6MUT - chains C and D of the 8 polymer chains in the assembly; structure by electron microscopy, 3.10 A resolution.

== Chain C (and D) ==
Protein: Uncharacterized protein Csm3
Organism: Thermococcus onnurineus
Notes: chain D of this document is another copy of the same molecule, construct and numbering; everything in this record applies to it too
Reference sequence: B6YWC0 (B6YWC0_THEON); residue numbers follow UniProt; this construct covers 1-290
Amino-acid sequence (291 residues; row label = number of the first residue in the row; numbering starts at 0):
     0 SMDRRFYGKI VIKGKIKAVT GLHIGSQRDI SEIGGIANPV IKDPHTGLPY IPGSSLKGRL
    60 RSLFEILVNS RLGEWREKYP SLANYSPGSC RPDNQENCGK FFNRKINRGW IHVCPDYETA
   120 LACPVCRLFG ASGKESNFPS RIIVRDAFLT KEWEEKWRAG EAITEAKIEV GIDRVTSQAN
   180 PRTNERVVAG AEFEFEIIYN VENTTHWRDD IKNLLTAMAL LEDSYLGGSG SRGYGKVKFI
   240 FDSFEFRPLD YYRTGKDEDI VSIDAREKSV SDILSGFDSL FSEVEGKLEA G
Unresolved in the structure: 0-2, 27-35, 288-290 (chain D: 0, 27-35, 169-179, 288-290)
Construct notes: expression tag (0); engineered mutation A36 (Asp in B6YWC0)
Metal / ion sites: Zn2+: H111, C113, C122, C125
What the authors report for this chain:
  - mutagenesis - K56A/R60A: decreased catalytic activity
  - mutagenesis - H22A, K41A, R181A, G226A/G227A: unchanged catalytic activity
  - mutagenesis - D36A: abolished catalytic activity

== Interface between chain C and chain D ==
Contacting residue pairs (79):
  V18(C) with F147(D)
  T19(C) with D145(D)
  I65(C) with R3(D); R4(D); F5(D), hydrophobic
  L66(C) with L248(D), hydrophobic
  N68(C) with R3(D), hydrogen bond (side chain-backbone)
  S69(C) with R4(D); F5(D), hydrogen bond (side chain-backbone)
  R70(C) with L248(D); D249(D), salt bridge
  W74(C) with R252(D)
  K77(C) with R252(D)
  P86(C) with D2(D)
  G87(C) with D2(D)
  S88(C) with M1(D); D2(D)
  R90(C) with E134(D), salt bridge; S135(D)
  W152(C) with H44(D)
  K155(C) with H44(D)
  E164(C) with P43(D)
  K166(C) with Y49(D); S53(D), hydrogen bond
  E168(C) with S53(D), hydrogen bond
  I171(C) with W109(D); I110(D)
  D172(C) with G108(D); W109(D), hydrogen bond (side chain-backbone)
  R173(C) with R60(D); E64(D), salt bridge; I65(D); F101(D); W109(D), hydrogen bond (backbone-backbone); I110(D)
  T175(C) with R90(D)
  Q177(C) with R107(D)
  N179(C) with I105(D); N106(D); R107(D), hydrogen bond (side chain-backbone); G108(D), hydrogen bond (side chain-backbone)
  R185(C) with Y49(D), hydrogen bond; D145(D), salt bridge
  V187(C) with H44(D)
  K211(C) with R252(D)
  T215(C) with Y251(D)
  A218(C) with Y251(D)
  L219(C) with F5(D), hydrophobic; Y251(D), hydrophobic
  D222(C) with K8(D); I142(D); R144(D), hydrogen bond (backbone-side chain); I197(D); R246(D), salt bridge; Y251(D), hydrogen bond
  S223(C) with K8(D), hydrogen bond; R144(D), hydrogen bond (backbone-side chain)
  Y224(C) with R144(D)
  G229(C) with I142(D)
  S230(C) with K56(D); S139(D), hydrogen bond; I141(D), hydrogen bond (side chain-backbone); I142(D); V143(D), hydrogen bond (backbone-backbone)
  R231(C) with G52(D); S53(D), hydrogen bond (backbone-backbone); V143(D); D145(D)
  G232(C) with V143(D), hydrogen bond (backbone-backbone)
  K235(C) with R144(D); E195(D), salt bridge
  V269(C) with Y250(D); G254(D)
  I272(C) with Y251(D); R252(D); G254(D)
  L273(C) with T253(D); G254(D); K255(D)
Also at the interface, not in a pair above, chain C (50 interface residues in all): P91, R107, E160, I167, V174, A188, E221, G234, S274
Also at the interface, not in a pair above, chain D (47 interface residues in all): Q26, D42, P51, S61

== Overview ==
50 residues of chain C face 47 of chain D across their interface; the contacts include 18 hydrogen bonds and 6
salt bridges. Polar pairs include R70(C)-D249(D), R90(C)-E134(D) and R173(C)-E64(D). From the paper: K56A/R60A
of chain C reduce catalytic activity; D36A of chain C abolishes catalytic activity; 6 substitutions were
tested in all.
Chain C and chain D are both Uncharacterized protein Csm3 (Thermococcus onnurineus); the structure, Cryo-EM
structure of ternary Csm-crRNA-target RNA with anti-tag sequence complex in type III-A CRISPR-Cas system, was
determined by electron microscopy (same publication as 6MUA, 6MUU, 6MUR and 6MUS).
